Entry 1DF7 (X-ray diffraction, 1.70 A resolution); this record covers chain A.

[Chain A]
Name: Dihydrofolate reductase
Source organism: Mycobacterium tuberculosis
Notes: EC 1.5.1.3
Reference sequence: P0A546 (DYR_MYCTU); numbering as in UniProt (aligned over 1-159)
Amino-acid sequence (159 residues; numbered 1 to 159; the number before each row is that of its first residue):
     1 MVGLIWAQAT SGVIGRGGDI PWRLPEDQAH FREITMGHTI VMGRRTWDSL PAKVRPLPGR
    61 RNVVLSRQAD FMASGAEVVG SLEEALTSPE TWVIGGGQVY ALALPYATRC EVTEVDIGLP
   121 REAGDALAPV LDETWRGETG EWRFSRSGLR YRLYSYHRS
Small-molecule neighbours:
  - methotrexate (MTX): I5, W6, A7, I20, P25, D27, Q28, A29, F31, R32, S49, L50, P51, V54, L57, R60, I94, Y100, T113
  - NADPH (NDP; NADPH dihydro-nicotinamide-adenine-dinucleotide phosphate): W6, A7, I14, G15, R16, G18, D19, I20, W22, G43, R44, R45, T46, S49, L65, S66, R67, Q68, G80, S81, I94, G95, G96, G97, Q98, V99, Y100, L102, A126

[In short]
Chain A binds NADPH and methotrexate.
Chain A is Dihydrofolate reductase (Mycobacterium tuberculosis); the structure, Dihydrofolate reductase of
mycobacterium tuberculosis complexed with NADPH and methotrexate, was determined by X-ray diffraction (same
publication as 1DG5, 1DG7 and 1DG8).
